Entry 8K8D (X-ray diffraction, 2.20 A resolution); this record covers chains A and C of the 4 polymer chains in the assembly.

# Chain A
Protein: CCAAT/enhancer-binding protein beta
From: Homo sapiens
Reference sequence: P17676 (CEBPB_HUMAN); residue numbers follow UniProt; this construct covers 259-336
Chain sequence (79 residues; numbered 258 to 336; the number before each row is that of its first residue):
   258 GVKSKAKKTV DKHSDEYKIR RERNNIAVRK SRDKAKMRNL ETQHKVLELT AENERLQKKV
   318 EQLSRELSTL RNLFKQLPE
Disordered / not traced: 258-267, 336
Construct notes: expression tag (258)
UniProt features mapped onto this chain:
  - region: Lys275 to Arg295 (Basic motif), Leu297 to Leu304 (Leucine-zipper)
  - modified residue: Thr266 (Phosphothreonine), Ser288 (Phosphoserine), Ser325 (Phosphoserine)
  - cross-link (Glycyl lysine isopeptide (Lys-Gly)): Lys260 (interchain with G-Cter in SUMO2), Lys262 (interchain with G-Cter in SUMO2), Lys332 (interchain with G-Cter in SUMO2)
  - mutagenesis: Ser288 (S288A: Loss of nuclear translocation)
What the authors report for this chain:
  - binding site for the 12-nt DNA strand (chain C): Val285
  - binding site for the 12-nt DNA strand: Asn282, Arg289
  - contacts within the chain: Val285-Arg289 (hydrophobic contact)
  - mutagenesis - E309D (4-fold): decreased binding to the 12-nt DNA strand (chain C)

# Chain C
Molecule: 12-nt DNA strand
Sequence (12 nucleotides; numbered 1 to 12; the number before each row is that of its first residue):
     1 CATTACGTAA TG

# How chain A and chain C interact
Pairs across the interface (11):
  Asn281(A) with DA2(C), base contact; DT3(C), hydrogen bond to the base
  Ala284(A) with DA2(C), phosphate contact; DT3(C), base contact
  Val285(A) with DT4(C), base contact
  Lys287(A) with DC1(C), salt bridge to the phosphate; DA2(C), salt bridge to the phosphate
  Ser288(A) with DT3(C), hydrogen bond to the phosphate
  Arg289(A) with DA5(C), base contact; DC6(C), base contact
  Lys291(A) with DT3(C), salt bridge to the phosphate
Interface residues without a listed pair, chain A (8 interface residues in all): Ile283

# Overview
8 residues of chain A face 6 of chain C across their interface; the contacts include 2 hydrogen bonds and 3
salt bridges. Polar pairs include Asn281(A)-DT3(C), Ser288(A)-DT3(C) and Lys287(A)-DC1(C). From the paper: a
binding site for the 12-nt DNA strand at Asn282(A) and Arg289(A); E309D of chain A reduces binding to the
12-nt DNA strand (chain C).
Chain A is CCAAT/enhancer-binding protein beta (Homo sapiens) and chain C is a 12-nt DNA strand; the
structure, Crystal structure of C/EBPbeta BZIP domain bound to a high affinity DNA, was determined by X-ray
diffraction together with 8K86, 8K89, 8K8A and 8K8C from the same study.
